Entry 4LN6 (X-ray diffraction, 2.12 A resolution); this record covers chains A and E of the 6 polymer chains in the assembly.

== Chain A (and E) ==
Molecule: Hemagglutinin
From: Influenza A virus
Notes: fragment: HA1 subunit residues 19-339; chain E of this document is another copy of the same molecule, construct and numbering; everything in this record applies to it too
Sequence (325 residues; row label = number of the first residue in the row; numbers below 1 keep their minus sign (Ala-3 is residue -3)):
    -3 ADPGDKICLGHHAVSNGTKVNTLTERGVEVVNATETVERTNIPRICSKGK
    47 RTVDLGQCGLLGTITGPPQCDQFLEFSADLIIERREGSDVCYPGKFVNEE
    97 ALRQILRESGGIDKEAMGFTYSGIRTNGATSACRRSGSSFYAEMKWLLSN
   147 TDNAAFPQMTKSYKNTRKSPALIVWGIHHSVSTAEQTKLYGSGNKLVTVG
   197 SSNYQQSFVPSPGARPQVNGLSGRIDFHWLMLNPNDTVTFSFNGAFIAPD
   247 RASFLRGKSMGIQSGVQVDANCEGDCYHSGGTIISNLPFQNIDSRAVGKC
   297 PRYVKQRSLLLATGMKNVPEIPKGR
Not modelled in the structure: -3 to 0, 317-321
Cystine bridges: Cys42-Cys268, Cys54-Cys66, Cys87-Cys129, Cys272-Cys296
Glycans and other covalent adducts: N-acetylglucosamine (NAG) linked to Asn28
What the authors report for this chain:
  - post-translational modification sites: Asn12, Asn28, Asn231
  - specificity-determining residues: Leu217

== Interface between chain A and chain E ==
Contacting residue pairs (18):
  Thr194(A) - Pro208(E)
  Thr194(A) - Gly209(E)
  Gly196(A) - Arg211(E)
  Gly196(A) - Pro212(E)
  Ser197(A) - Arg211(E)
  Ser197(A) - Pro212(E)
  Ser197(A) - Arg220(E)  hydrogen bond (backbone-side chain)
  Ser198(A) - Pro212(E)
  Ser198(A) - Val214(E)
  Ser198(A) - Arg220(E)
  Gln201(A) - His175(E)
  Gln201(A) - Arg211(E)
  Gln201(A) - Arg220(E)
  Gln201(A) - Asp222(E)  hydrogen bond
  Ser203(A) - Ser207(E)
  Asp232(A) - Pro212(E)
  Thr233(A) - Pro212(E)
  Thr235(A) - Ala210(E)
Interface residues without a listed pair, chain A (11 interface residues in all): Asn199, Gln202
Interface residues without a listed pair, chain E (11 interface residues in all): Lys91

== In short ==
The chain A/chain E interface involves 11 residues from each chain, with 2 hydrogen bonds. Polar contacts
include Ser197(A)-Arg220(E) and Gln201(A)-Asp222(E). From the paper: the specificity determinant Leu217(A);
modification sites Asn12(A), Asn28(A) and Asn231(A).
Chain A and chain E are both Hemagglutinin (Influenza A virus); the structure, The crystal structure of
hemagglutinin from a h7n9 influenza virus (a/shanghai/2/2013), was determined by X-ray diffraction (same
publication as 4LN3, 4LN4 and 4LN8).
